Entry 1AWV (X-ray diffraction, 2.34 A resolution); this record covers chains A and G.

# Chain A
Molecule: Cyclophilin A
Source organism: Homo sapiens
Notes: EC 5.2.1.8
Reference sequence: P62937 (PPIA_HUMAN); residues 1002-1165 here correspond to UniProt positions 1-164 (UniProt number = residue number - 1001)
Sequence (164 residues; row label = number of the first residue in the row):
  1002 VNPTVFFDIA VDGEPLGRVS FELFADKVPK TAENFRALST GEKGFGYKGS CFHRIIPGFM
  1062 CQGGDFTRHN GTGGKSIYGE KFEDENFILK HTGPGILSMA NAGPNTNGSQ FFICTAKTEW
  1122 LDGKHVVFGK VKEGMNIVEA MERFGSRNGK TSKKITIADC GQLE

# Chain G
Molecule: Peptide from the HIV-1 capsid protein
Sequence (6 residues; numbered 101 to 106; the number before each row is that of its first residue):
   101 HVGPIA

# Interface between chain A and chain G
Residue-residue contacts - 20 pairs, chain A then chain G:
  Arg-1055(A) with Gly-103(G); Pro-104(G), hydrogen bond (side chain-backbone)
  Phe-1060(A) with Pro-104(G), hydrophobic; Ile-105(G)
  Gln-1063(A) with Val-102(G), hydrogen bond (side chain-backbone); Gly-103(G); Pro-104(G)
  Gly-1072(A) with His-101(G); Val-102(G)
  Ala-1101(A) with Val-102(G)
  Asn-1102(A) with Val-102(G); Gly-103(G), hydrogen bond (backbone-backbone)
  Ala-1103(A) with His-101(G); Val-102(G), hydrophobic
  Gln-1111(A) with Val-102(G)
  Phe-1113(A) with Pro-104(G), hydrophobic
  Trp-1121(A) with Ile-105(G), hydrogen bond (side chain-backbone); Ala-106(G)
  Leu-1122(A) with Ile-105(G)
  His-1126(A) with Pro-104(G)

# Summary
12 residues of chain A and 6 residues of chain G are in contact; the contacts include 4 hydrogen bonds. Polar
pairs include Arg-1055(A)/Pro-104(G), Gln-1063(A)/Val-102(G) and Trp-1121(A)/Ile-105(G).
Here chain A is Cyclophilin A (Homo sapiens) and chain G is Peptide from the HIV-1 capsid protein. Entry 1AWV
(Cypa complexed with hvgpia) was determined by X-ray diffraction together with 1AWQ, 1AWR, 1AWS, 1AWT and 1AWU
from the same study.
